Entry 7RR4 (X-ray diffraction, 1.86 A resolution); this record covers chain A.

== Chain A ==
Molecule: Primase
Source organism: Nitratiruptor phage NrS-1
Reference sequence: M5AAG8 (M5AAG8_9CAUD); residue numbers follow UniProt; this construct covers 1-288
Sequence (288 residues; row label = number of the first residue in the row):
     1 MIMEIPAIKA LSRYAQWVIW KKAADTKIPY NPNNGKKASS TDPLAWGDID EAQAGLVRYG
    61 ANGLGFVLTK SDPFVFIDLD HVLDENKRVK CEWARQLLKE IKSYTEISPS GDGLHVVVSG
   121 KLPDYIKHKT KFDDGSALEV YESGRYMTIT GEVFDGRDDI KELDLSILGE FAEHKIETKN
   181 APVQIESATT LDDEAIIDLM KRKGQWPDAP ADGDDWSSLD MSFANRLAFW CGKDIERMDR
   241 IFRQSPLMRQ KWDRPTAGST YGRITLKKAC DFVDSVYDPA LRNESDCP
Not modelled in the structure: 177-191
Differences from the reference sequence: conflict Ala-23 (Glu in M5AAG8), Ala-24 (Arg in M5AAG8), Ala-211 (Lys in M5AAG8)
Bound ions: Mg2+ site 1: Thr-69, Asp-72, Phe-74, Glu-142; Mg2+ site 2: Asp-78, Asp-80 (together with pyrophosphate)
Ligand contacts: pyrophosphate (PPV): Lys-27, Asp-78, Asp-80, Ser-108, Pro-109, Ser-110, Gly-111, Asp-112, His-115, Thr-148
Curated features (UniProtKB/Swiss-Prot):
  - active site: Asp-78 (For polymerase activity), Asp-80 (For polymerase activity), His-115 (For polymerase activity), Glu-139 (For polymerase and primase activities)
  - binding site (Mg(2+)): Asp-78, Asp-80, Ser-108, His-115
  - site: Arg-145 (Involved in primer extension), Tyr-146 (Involved in sugar discrimination to select deoxynucleotides)
  - mutagenesis: Asp-78 (D78A: Complete loss of DNA synthesis activity), Asp-80 (D80A: Complete loss of DNA synthesis activity), Ser-108 (S108A/H/Y: Dramatically reduces both primer extension and primase activities), His-115 (H115A: Complete loss of DNA synthesis activity), Glu-139 (E139A: Marked decrease in the polymerase activity and complete loss of primase activity), Arg-249 (R249D: Much weaker primase activity. No effect on extension activity), Lys-251 (K251D: Much weaker primase activity. No effect on extension activity), Tyr-261 (Y261A: Complete loss of primase activity. No effect on DNA polymerase activity; Y261A: Much weaker primase activity. No effect on extension activity)
From the paper describing this entry:
  - conformationally variable residues (side-chain flip): Ser-110
  - mutagenesis - D72A, S108A, S108T, P109A, S110A, S110Y, Y146A, Y146F: decreased catalytic activity
  - mutagenesis - S108H, S108Y, S108DEL/P109DEL/S110DEL: abolished catalytic activity
  - mutagenesis - R249D, K251D, Y261A: decreased catalytic activity (primase activity)
  - mutagenesis - R249D, K251D, Y261A: increased catalytic activity (primer extension activities)
  - specificity-determining residues: Tyr-146
  - mutagenesis - P73A: unchanged catalytic activity
  - mutagenesis - S108A: abolished catalytic activity on de novo DNA synthesis

== Overview ==
Ligands of chain A: pyrophosphate. Thr-69, Asp-72, Phe-74 and Glu-142 form the Mg2+ site 1. Asp-78 and Asp-80
coordinate Mg2+ site 2. UniProt lists 4 active-site residues, 4 Mg2+-binding residues and 8 mutagenesis sites.
From the paper: D72A, S108A and S108T, among others, reduce catalytic activity; the specificity determinant
Tyr-146; 15 substitutions were tested in all.
Chain A is Primase (Nitratiruptor phage NrS-1); the structure, Structure of Deep-Sea Phage NrS-1
Primase-Polymerase N300 in complex with magnesium and pyrophosphate, was determined by X-ray diffraction (same
publication as 7RR3).
